Entry 6QLD (electron microscopy, 4.15 A resolution (low resolution: residue-level contacts below are approximate; hydrogen-bond / salt-bridge calls are withheld)); this record covers chains J and a of the 22 polymer chains in the assembly.

[Chain J]
Molecule: 124-nt DNA strand
Source organism: Escherichia coli
Sequence (124 nucleotides; row label = number of the first residue in the row; numbers below 1 keep their minus sign (DG-125 is residue -125)):
  -125 GTGCCTGGAG ACTAGGGAGT AATCCCCTTG GCGGTTAAAA CGCGGGGGAC AGCGCGTACG
   -65 TGCGTTTAAG CGGTGCTAGA GCTGTCTACG ACCAATTGAG CGGCCTCGGC ACCGGGATTC
    -5 TCGA

[Chain a]
Name: Histone H3-like centromeric protein CSE4
Source organism: Saccharomyces cerevisiae (strain ATCC 204508 / S288c)
Reference sequence: P36012 (CENPA_YEAST); residues 137-226 here = UniProt positions 137-226
Chain sequence (90 residues; each row starts with the number of its first residue):
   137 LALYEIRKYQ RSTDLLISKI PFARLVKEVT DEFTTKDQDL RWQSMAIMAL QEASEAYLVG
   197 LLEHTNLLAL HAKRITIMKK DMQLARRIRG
Disordered / not traced: 171-173
Curated features (UniProtKB/Swiss-Prot):
  - mutagenesis: Leu176 (L176S: In CSE4-102; impairs nuclear division by disrupting the core centromere structure; when associated with T-218), Leu194 (L194Q: In CSE4-111; impairs nuclear division by disrupting the core centromere structure), Leu197 (L197S: In CSE4-110; impairs nuclear division by disrupting the core centromere structure), Met218 (M218T: In CSE4-102; impairs nuclear division by disrupting the core centromere structure; when associated with S-176)

[How chain J and chain a interact]
Pairs across the interface - 6 pairs, chain J then chain a:
  DT-65(J) with Leu137(a)
  DA-57(J) with Pro157(a); Arg160(a)
  DG-56(J) with Ile156(a); Pro157(a)
  DG-47(J) with Arg177(a)
Also at the interface, not in a pair above, chain J (6 interface residues in all): DC-76, DA-48
Also at the interface, not in a pair above, chain a (7 interface residues in all): Ala138, Lys209

[Overview]
6 residues of chain J and 7 residues of chain a are in contact. Curated annotation (UniProt) lists 4
mutagenesis sites on chain a.
Here chain J is a 124-nt DNA strand (Escherichia coli) and chain a is Histone H3-like centromeric protein CSE4
(Saccharomyces cerevisiae (strain ATCC 204508 / S288c)). Entry 6QLD (Structure of inner kinetochore
CCAN-Cenp-A complex) was determined by electron microscopy together with 6QLE and 6QLF from the same study.
